5KLK - chains A and D of the 4 polymer chains in the assembly; structure by X-ray diffraction, 2.01 A resolution.

Chain A (and D):
Protein: 2-aminomuconate 6-semialdehyde dehydrogenase
From: Pseudomonas fluorescens
Notes: chain D of this document is another copy of the same molecule, construct and numbering; everything in this record applies to it too
UniProtKB: Q83V33 (Q83V33_PSEFL); numbering as in UniProt (aligned over 1-500)
Amino-acid sequence (520 residues; numbered -19 to 500; the number before each row is that of its first residue; numbers below 1 keep their minus sign (Met-19 is residue -19)):
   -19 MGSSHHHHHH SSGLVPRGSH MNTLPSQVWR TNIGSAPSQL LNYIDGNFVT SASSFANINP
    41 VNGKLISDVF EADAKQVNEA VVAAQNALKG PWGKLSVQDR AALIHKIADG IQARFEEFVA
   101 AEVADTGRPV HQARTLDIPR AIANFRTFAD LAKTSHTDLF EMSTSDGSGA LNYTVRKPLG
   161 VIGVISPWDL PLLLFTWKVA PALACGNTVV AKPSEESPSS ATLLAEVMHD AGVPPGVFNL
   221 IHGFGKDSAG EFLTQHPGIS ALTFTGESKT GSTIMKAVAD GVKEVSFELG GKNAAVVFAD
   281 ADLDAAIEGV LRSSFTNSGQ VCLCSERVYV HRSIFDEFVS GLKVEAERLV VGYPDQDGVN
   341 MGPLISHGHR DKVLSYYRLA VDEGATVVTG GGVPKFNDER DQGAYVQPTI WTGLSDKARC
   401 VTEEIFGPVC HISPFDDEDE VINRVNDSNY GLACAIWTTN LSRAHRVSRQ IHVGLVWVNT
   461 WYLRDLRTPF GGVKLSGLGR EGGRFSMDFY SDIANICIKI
Disordered / not traced: -19 to 17
Sequence notes: initiating methionine (-19); expression tag (-18 to 0); engineered mutation Asp169 (Asn in Q83V33)
Metal / ion sites: Na+: Glu196, Ile345
Small-molecule neighbours:
  - (2E,4E)-2-hydroxy-6-oxohexa-2,4-dienoic acid (6OH): Arg120, Leu170, Leu173, Leu174, Trp177, Glu268, Cys302, Leu303, Tyr462, Arg464, Leu466, Phe470
  - NAD (nicotinamide-adenine-dinucleotide): Ile165, Ser166, Pro167, Trp168, Asp169, Leu174, Lys192, Pro193, Ser194, Glu195, Gly223, Phe224, Gly225, Lys226, Gly230, Glu231, Thr234, Phe244, Thr245, Gly246, Glu247, Thr250, Thr253, Ile254, Glu268, Leu269, Gly270, Gly271, Cys302, Glu404, Phe406, Leu432, Phe470, Ser476
Reported in the primary citation:
  - binding site for (2E,4E)-2-hydroxy-6-oxohexa-2,4-dienoic acid: Arg120, Arg464
  - catalytic residues: Arg120, Cys302, Arg464 (proposed by the authors, not directly observed)
  - mutagenesis - N169D: decreased catalytic activity

Chain A / chain D interface:
Residue-residue contacts (107):
  Asp138(A) with Arg484(D), salt bridge
  Phe140(A) with Arg467(D); Thr468(D)
  Glu141(A) with Asp465(D); Arg467(D), hydrogen bond (backbone-side chain)
  Met142(A) with Arg464(D); Asp465(D)
  Thr144(A) with Leu463(D)
  Ala150(A) with Leu463(D), hydrophobic
  Asn152(A) with Thr468(D)
  Tyr153(A) with His445(D), hydrogen bond
  Thr154(A) with Pro469(D)
  Lys157(A) with Arg449(D), hydrogen bond (side chain-backbone); Ile451(D), hydrogen bond (side chain-backbone)
  Ser252(A) with Ala259(D), hydrogen bond (side chain-backbone); Asp260(D); Val262(D)
  Met255(A) with Met255(D), hydrophobic; Val258(D), hydrophobic; Ala259(D), hydrophobic; Lys263(D); Val265(D), hydrophobic
  Lys256(A) with Ala259(D); Asp260(D), salt bridge
  Ala259(A) with Ser252(D), hydrogen bond (backbone-side chain); Met255(D), hydrophobic; Lys256(D)
  Asp260(A) with Ser252(D); Lys256(D), salt bridge; Leu475(D)
  Gly261(A) with Leu475(D)
  Val262(A) with Ser252(D); Leu269(D), hydrophobic; Gly477(D); Leu478(D), hydrophobic
  Lys263(A) with Met255(D); Leu478(D)
  Glu264(A) with Leu478(D); Gly479(D), hydrogen bond (side chain-backbone)
  Val265(A) with Met255(D), hydrophobic
  Leu269(A) with Val262(D), hydrophobic
  His445(A) with Tyr153(D), hydrogen bond; Ile498(D)
  Ser448(A) with Tyr153(D); Ile496(D)
  Arg449(A) with Lys157(D), hydrogen bond (backbone-side chain)
  Ile451(A) with Lys157(D), hydrogen bond (backbone-side chain)
  His452(A) with Asp492(D), salt bridge
  Val453(A) with Ala494(D)
  Gly454(A) with Ala494(D); Asn495(D), hydrogen bond (backbone-backbone)
  Leu455(A) with Asn495(D)
  Val456(A) with Asn495(D), hydrogen bond (backbone-backbone); Ile496(D); Cys497(D), hydrogen bond (backbone-backbone)
  Trp457(A) with Cys497(D)
  Val458(A) with Cys497(D), hydrogen bond (backbone-backbone); Ile498(D), hydrophobic; Lys499(D), hydrogen bond (backbone-backbone)
  Asn459(A) with Lys499(D)
  Thr460(A) with Lys499(D)
  Leu463(A) with Met142(D), hydrophobic; Ala150(D), hydrophobic; Cys497(D), hydrophobic
  Asp465(A) with Met142(D); Asn152(D)
  Arg467(A) with Phe140(D); Glu141(D), hydrogen bond (side chain-backbone)
  Thr468(A) with Phe140(D); Asn152(D); Asn495(D)
  Pro469(A) with Thr154(D); Ile493(D), hydrophobic; Asn495(D)
  Val473(A) with Asp492(D)
  Lys474(A) with Val262(D)
  Leu475(A) with Asp260(D); Gly261(D)
  Gly477(A) with Val262(D)
  Leu478(A) with Lys263(D); Glu264(D)
  Gly479(A) with Glu264(D), hydrogen bond (backbone-side chain)
  Arg480(A) with Ile493(D), hydrogen bond (side chain-backbone)
  Arg484(A) with Arg484(D); Asp488(D), salt bridge
  Asp488(A) with Arg484(D), salt bridge
  Asp492(A) with His452(D), salt bridge; Val473(D)
  Ile493(A) with Pro469(D), hydrophobic; Arg480(D), hydrogen bond (backbone-side chain)
  Ala494(A) with Val453(D); Gly454(D)
  Asn495(A) with Gly454(D), hydrogen bond (backbone-backbone); Leu455(D); Val456(D), hydrogen bond (backbone-backbone); Thr468(D); Pro469(D)
  Ile496(A) with Ser448(D); Val456(D)
  Cys497(A) with Val456(D), hydrogen bond (backbone-backbone); Trp457(D); Val458(D), hydrogen bond (backbone-backbone)
  Ile498(A) with His445(D); Val458(D), hydrophobic
  Lys499(A) with Val458(D), hydrogen bond (backbone-backbone); Asn459(D); Thr460(D)
Other interface residues (no listed pair), chain A (61 interface residues in all): Arg156, Val258, Phe267, Arg464, Phe485
Other interface residues (no listed pair), chain D (60 interface residues in all): Thr144, Arg156, Phe267, Lys474, Phe485

Summary:
61 residues of chain A face 60 of chain D across their interface; the contacts include 24 hydrogen bonds and 7
salt bridges. Among the polar pairs are Asp138(A)-Arg484(D), Lys256(A)-Asp260(D) and His452(A)-Asp492(D).
Bound to chain A: NAD and (2E,4E)-2-hydroxy-6-oxohexa-2,4-dienoic acid. From the paper: catalytic residues
Arg120(A), Cys302(A) and Arg464(A); N169D of chain A reduces catalytic activity.
Both chains are 2-aminomuconate 6-semialdehyde dehydrogenase (Pseudomonas fluorescens). Entry 5KLK (Crystal
structure of 2-aminomuconate 6-semialdehyde dehydrogenase N169D in complex with NAD+ and
2-hydroxymuconate-6-semialdehyde) was determined by X-ray diffraction (same publication as 5KJ5, 5KLL, 5KLM,
5KLN and 5KLO).
